Entry 6J15 (X-ray diffraction, 2.60 A resolution); this record covers chains A and B of the 3 polymer chains in the assembly.

Chain A:
Molecule: GY-5 heavy chain Fab
Organism: Mus musculus
Notes: antibody fragment or engineered binder
Chain sequence (219 residues; numbered -1 to 217; the number before each row is that of its first residue; numbers below 1 keep their minus sign (Gln-1 is residue -1)):
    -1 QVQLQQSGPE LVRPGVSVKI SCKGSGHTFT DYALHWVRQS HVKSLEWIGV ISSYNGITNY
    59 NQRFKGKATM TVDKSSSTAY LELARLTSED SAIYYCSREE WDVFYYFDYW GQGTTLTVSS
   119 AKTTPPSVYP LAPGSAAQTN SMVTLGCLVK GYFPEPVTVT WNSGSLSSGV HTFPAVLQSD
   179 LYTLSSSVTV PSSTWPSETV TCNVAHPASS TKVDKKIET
Unresolved in the structure: -1 to 1, 23-26, 132-138
Cystine bridges: Cys20-Cys94, Cys145-Cys200

Chain B:
Molecule: GY-5 light chain Fab
Organism: Mus musculus
Notes: antibody fragment or engineered binder
Chain sequence (216 residues; row label = number of the first residue in the row):
     1 DIMLTQSPLS LPVSLGDQAS ISCRSSQGIV HSDGNTYLEW YLQKPGQSPK LLIYKVSNRF
    61 SGVPDRFSGS GSGTDFILKI SRVEAEDLGV YYCFQGSHVP YTFGGGTKLE IKRADAAPTV
   121 SIFPPSSEQL TSGGASVVCF LNNFYPKDIN VKWKIDGSER QNGVLNSWTD QDSKDSTYSM
   181 SSTLTLTKDE YERHNSYTCE ATHKTSTSPI VKNFNR
Cystine bridges: Cys23-Cys93, Cys139-Cys199

Interface between chain A and chain B:
Pairs across the interface (71; chain A residue first):
  Gln37(A) - Gln43(B)  hydrogen bond
  Gln37(A) - Tyr92(B)
  Lys41(A) - Tyr92(B)  hydrogen bond (backbone-side chain)
  Lys41(A) - Gly105(B)
  Leu43(A) - Phe103(B)
  Glu44(A) - Phe103(B)
  Trp45(A) - Pro100(B)  hydrophobic
  Trp45(A) - Tyr101(B)
  Val48(A) - Tyr101(B)  hydrophobic
  Asn57(A) - Val99(B)
  Asn59(A) - Pro100(B)
  Arg61(A) - Asp1(B)  salt bridge
  Tyr93(A) - Gln43(B)
  Tyr93(A) - Gln47(B)
  Tyr93(A) - Ser48(B)
  Phe102(A) - Asn35(B)
  Phe102(A) - Tyr37(B)
  Phe102(A) - Tyr54(B)
  Phe102(A) - Lys55(B)
  Tyr103(A) - Glu39(B)
  Tyr103(A) - Leu51(B)  hydrophobic
  Tyr103(A) - Tyr54(B)  hydrophobic
  Tyr103(A) - Phe60(B)  hydrophobic
  Tyr104(A) - Glu39(B)  hydrogen bond (backbone-side chain)
  Tyr104(A) - Tyr41(B)
  Tyr104(A) - Phe94(B)  hydrophobic
  Tyr104(A) - Gly96(B)  hydrogen bond (side chain-backbone)
  Tyr104(A) - Tyr101(B)  hydrogen bond
  Phe105(A) - Tyr41(B)  hydrogen bond (backbone-side chain)
  Phe105(A) - Leu51(B)
  Phe105(A) - Phe94(B)  hydrophobic
  Asp106(A) - Phe60(B)
  Trp108(A) - Tyr41(B)  hydrophobic
  Trp108(A) - Ser48(B)
  Trp108(A) - Pro49(B)  hydrogen bond (side chain-backbone)
  Gly109(A) - Ser48(B)  hydrogen bond (backbone-side chain)
  Tyr127(A) - Ser126(B)
  Tyr127(A) - Glu128(B)
  Tyr127(A) - Gln129(B)
  Tyr127(A) - Ser132(B)
  Pro128(A) - Ser126(B)
  Pro128(A) - Glu128(B)
  Leu129(A) - Phe123(B)
  Leu129(A) - Val138(B)  hydrophobic
  Leu129(A) - Phe140(B)  hydrophobic
  Ala130(A) - Phe123(B)
  Thr142(A) - Ser121(B)
  Thr142(A) - Phe123(B)
  Leu146(A) - Ser136(B)
  Lys148(A) - Ser136(B)
  His169(A) - Asn142(B)
  His169(A) - Asn143(B)  hydrogen bond
  His169(A) - Ser179(B)  hydrogen bond
  Phe171(A) - Phe140(B)  hydrophobic
  Phe171(A) - Asn142(B)
  Phe171(A) - Ser167(B)
  Phe171(A) - Thr169(B)
  Phe171(A) - Ser179(B)
  Phe171(A) - Met180(B)  hydrophobic
  Phe171(A) - Ser181(B)
  Pro172(A) - Ser167(B)  hydrogen bond (backbone-side chain)
  Pro172(A) - Trp168(B)
  Val174(A) - Asn166(B)
  Leu175(A) - Leu165(B)
  Gln176(A) - Leu165(B)
  Ser183(A) - Phe140(B)
  Ser183(A) - Ser181(B)  hydrogen bond
  Ser184(A) - Phe140(B)
  Ser185(A) - Phe140(B)
  Ser185(A) - Asn142(B)  hydrogen bond
  Lys213(A) - Glu128(B)  salt bridge
Also at the interface, not in a pair above, chain A (40 interface residues in all): His33, Val35, Gln110, Pro131, Gly144, Thr170
Also at the interface, not in a pair above, chain B (43 interface residues in all): Pro124, Asp172, Thr185

Overview:
Chain A and chain B form an interface of 40 and 43 residues respectively, with 13 hydrogen bonds and 2 salt
bridges. Among the polar pairs are Arg61(A)-Asp1(B), Lys213(A)-Glu128(B) and Gln37(A)-Gln43(B).
Chain A is GY-5 heavy chain Fab and chain B is GY-5 light chain Fab, both from Mus musculus; the structure,
Complex structure of GY-5 Fab and PD-1, was determined by X-ray diffraction.
